6PPN - chains E and F of the 8 polymer chains in the assembly; structure by X-ray diffraction, 1.91 A resolution.

Chain E:
Protein: U6 snRNA-associated Sm-like protein LSm5
Source organism: Schizosaccharomyces pombe (strain 972 / ATCC 24843)
Reference sequence: O42978 (LSM5_SCHPO); numbering as in UniProt (aligned over 1-80)
Chain sequence (80 residues; numbered 1 to 80; the number before each row is that of its first residue):
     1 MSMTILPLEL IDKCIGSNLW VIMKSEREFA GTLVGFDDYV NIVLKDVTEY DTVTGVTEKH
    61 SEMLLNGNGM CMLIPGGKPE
Disordered / not traced: 1-3, 37-40, 76-80

Chain F:
Protein: U6 snRNA-associated Sm-like protein LSm6
Source organism: Schizosaccharomyces pombe (strain 972 / ATCC 24843)
Reference sequence: Q9UUI1 (LSM6_SCHPO); residues 1-75 here = UniProt positions 1-75
Chain sequence (77 residues; numbered -1 to 75; the number before each row is that of its first residue; numbers below 1 keep their minus sign (Gly-1 is residue -1)):
    -1 GSMDSSPNEF LNKVIGKKVL IRLSSGVDYK GILSCLDGYM NLALERTEEY VNGKKTNVYG
    59 DAFIRGNNVL YVSALDD
Disordered / not traced: -1 to 5, 74-75
Sequence notes: expression tag (-1 to 0)

Chain E / chain F interface:
Pairs across the interface (30):
  Met23(E) - Leu68(F)  hydrophobic
  Arg27(E) - Ser22(F)  hydrogen bond (side chain-backbone)
  Arg27(E) - Gly24(F)
  Arg27(E) - Leu68(F)
  Phe29(E) - Tyr69(F)  hydrophobic
  Asn41(E) - Gly36(F)
  Asn41(E) - Met38(F)  hydrogen bond
  Glu49(E) - Arg20(F)  salt bridge
  Glu49(E) - Tyr69(F)  hydrogen bond
  Glu58(E) - Arg20(F)  salt bridge
  His60(E) - Leu18(F)
  His60(E) - Tyr69(F)  hydrogen bond
  His60(E) - Ser71(F)
  Glu62(E) - Phe8(F)
  Glu62(E) - Ser71(F)
  Glu62(E) - Ala72(F)  hydrogen bond (backbone-backbone)
  Met63(E) - Phe8(F)  hydrophobic
  Met63(E) - Tyr69(F)  hydrophobic
  Met63(E) - Val70(F)
  Met63(E) - Ser71(F)
  Leu64(E) - Phe8(F)  hydrophobic
  Leu64(E) - Met38(F)
  Leu64(E) - Tyr69(F)
  Leu64(E) - Val70(F)  hydrogen bond (backbone-backbone)
  Leu65(E) - Leu68(F)
  Leu65(E) - Tyr69(F)  hydrophobic
  Asn66(E) - Met38(F)
  Asn66(E) - Gly64(F)
  Asn66(E) - Val67(F)  hydrogen bond (side chain-backbone)
  Asn66(E) - Leu68(F)  hydrogen bond (backbone-backbone)
Other interface residues (no listed pair), chain E (13 interface residues in all): Val43
Other interface residues (no listed pair), chain F (16 interface residues in all): Leu21, Leu34

Overview:
13 residues of chain E and 16 residues of chain F are in contact, with 8 hydrogen bonds and 2 salt bridges.
Among the polar pairs are Glu49(E)-Arg20(F), Glu58(E)-Arg20(F) and Arg27(E)-Ser22(F).
Here chain E is U6 snRNA-associated Sm-like protein LSm5 and chain F is U6 snRNA-associated Sm-like protein
LSm6, both from Schizosaccharomyces pombe (strain 972 / ATCC 24843). Entry 6PPN (Structure of S. pombe Lsm2-8
with unprocessed U6 snRNA) was determined by X-ray diffraction, deposited together with 6PPP, 6PPQ and 6PPV.
